PDB entry 3GKE | X-ray diffraction, 1.75 A resolution | chains A and C of the 3 polymer chains in the assembly

# Chain A (and C)
Protein: DdmC
Organism: Stenotrophomonas maltophilia
Notes: chain C of this document is another copy of the same molecule, construct and numbering; everything in this record applies to it too
UniProtKB: Q5S3I3 (Q5S3I3_STEMA); residues 3-340 here correspond to UniProt positions 2-339 (UniProt number = residue number - 1)
Sequence (349 residues; each row starts with the number of its first residue):
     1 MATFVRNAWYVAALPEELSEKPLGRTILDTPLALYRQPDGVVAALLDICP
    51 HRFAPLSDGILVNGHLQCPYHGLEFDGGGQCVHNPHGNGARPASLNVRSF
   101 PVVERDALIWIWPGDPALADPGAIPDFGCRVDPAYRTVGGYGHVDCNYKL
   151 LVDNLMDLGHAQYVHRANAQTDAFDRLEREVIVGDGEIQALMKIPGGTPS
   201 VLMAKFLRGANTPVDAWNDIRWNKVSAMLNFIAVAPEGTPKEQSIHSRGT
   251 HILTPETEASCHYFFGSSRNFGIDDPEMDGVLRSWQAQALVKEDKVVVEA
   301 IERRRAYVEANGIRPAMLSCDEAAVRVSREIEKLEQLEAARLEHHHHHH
Disordered / not traced: 1, 342-349 (chain C: 1, 158-177, 208-212, 341-349)
Sequence notes: insertion (1-2, 341); expression tag (342-349)
Ion coordination: 2Fe-2S cluster Fe: C49, H51, C68, H71; Fe ion: H160, H165, D294 (together with acetate ion)
Small-molecule neighbours: 2Fe-2S cluster (FES): C49, H51, R52, F53, A54, C68, Y70, H71, G72, L73
UniProt features mapped onto this chain:
  - binding site ([2Fe-2S] cluster): C49, H51, C68, H71
  - binding site (Fe cation): H160, H165, D294
  - binding site (3,6-dichloro-2-methoxybenzoate): N230, H251, W285
  - site: N154 (Plays a role in the stabilization of the metal coordination)
Reported in the primary citation:
  - Fe ion coordination: H160, H165, D294
  - 2Fe-2S cluster coordination: H51
  - contacts within the chain: D157-H160 (backbone contact)
  - conformationally variable residues (order/disorder transition): D157 to E178
  - binding site for acetate ion: H251, W285

# How chain A and chain C interact
Residue-residue contacts - 53 pairs, chain A then chain C:
  D153(A) - R52(C)  salt bridge
  N154(A) - Y70(C)  hydrogen bond
  D157(A) - H71(C)  salt bridge
  H160(A) - Y70(C)
  H160(A) - H71(C)
  Y163(A) - Q67(C)
  Y163(A) - P69(C)
  Y163(A) - Y70(C)
  Y163(A) - H71(C)
  Y163(A) - G72(C)
  Y163(A) - P85(C)
  V164(A) - P69(C)
  V164(A) - Y70(C)  hydrophobic
  R166(A) - Q67(C)  hydrogen bond
  F174(A) - H86(C)
  V297(A) - Y70(C)  hydrophobic
  A300(A) - P55(C)  hydrophobic
  I301(A) - R52(C)
  I301(A) - F53(C)
  I301(A) - A54(C)  hydrophobic
  I301(A) - Y70(C)  hydrophobic
  R304(A) - D47(C)  salt bridge
  R304(A) - F53(C)
  R304(A) - P55(C)
  Y307(A) - D29(C)
  Y307(A) - T30(C)
  Y307(A) - P31(C)
  Y307(A) - L46(C)
  Y307(A) - I48(C)  hydrophobic
  Y307(A) - R98(C)  hydrogen bond
  V308(A) - F53(C)  hydrophobic
  I313(A) - F53(C)  hydrophobic
  R314(A) - F53(C)
  P315(A) - P50(C)
  P315(A) - H51(C)
  P315(A) - F53(C)
  A316(A) - P50(C)  hydrogen bond (backbone-backbone)
  A316(A) - H51(C)  hydrogen bond (backbone-backbone)
  A316(A) - S94(C)
  A316(A) - L95(C)  hydrophobic
  M317(A) - H51(C)
  M317(A) - R52(C)
  L318(A) - H51(C)
  L318(A) - L73(C)  hydrophobic
  L318(A) - N84(C)
  L318(A) - H86(C)
  L318(A) - L95(C)  hydrophobic
  S319(A) - H86(C)  hydrogen bond (side chain-backbone)
  S319(A) - G87(C)  hydrogen bond (side chain-backbone)
  C320(A) - H86(C)
  D321(A) - H51(C)  salt bridge
  D321(A) - R52(C)  salt bridge
  A324(A) - R52(C)
Also at the interface, not in a pair above, chain A (28 interface residues in all): L150, V296, V298, V325
Also at the interface, not in a pair above, chain C (28 interface residues in all): S57, D58, I60

# In short
The chain A/chain C interface involves 28 residues from each chain, with 7 hydrogen bonds and 5 salt bridges.
Polar pairs include D153(A)-R52(C), D157(A)-H71(C) and R304(A)-D47(C). Ligands of chain A: 2Fe-2S cluster.
From the paper: a binding site for acetate ion at H251(A) and W285(A); Fe ion coordination by H160(A), H165(A)
and D294(A).
Chain A and chain C are both DdmC (Stenotrophomonas maltophilia); the structure, Crystal Structure of Dicamba
Monooxygenase, was determined by X-ray diffraction (same publication as 3GL0 and 3GL2).
